Entry 4JFL (X-ray diffraction, 1.20 A resolution); this record covers chain A.

[Chain A]
Protein: Peptidyl-prolyl cis-trans isomerase FKBP5
Organism: Homo sapiens
Notes: EC 5.2.1.8
UniProtKB: Q13451 (FKBP5_HUMAN); residue numbers follow UniProt; this construct covers 16-140
Sequence (128 residues; each row starts with the number of its first residue):
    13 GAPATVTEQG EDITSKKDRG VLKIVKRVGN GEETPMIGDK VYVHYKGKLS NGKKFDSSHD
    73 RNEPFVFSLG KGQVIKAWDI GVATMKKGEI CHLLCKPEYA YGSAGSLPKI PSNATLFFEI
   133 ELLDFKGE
Differences from the reference sequence: expression tag (13-15); engineered mutation Thr19 (Ala in Q13451)
Ligand contacts: 1KY (6-({(1S,5R)-3-[2-(3,4-dimethoxyphenoxy)ethyl]-2-oxo-3,9-diazabicyclo[3.3.1]non-9-yl}sulfonyl)-1,3-benzothiazol-2(3H)-one): Tyr57, Phe67, Asp68, Phe77, Gly84, Gln85, Val86, Ile87, Trp90, Ala112, Tyr113, Ser118, Leu119, Pro120, Lys121, Ile122, Leu128, Phe130
Curated features (UniProtKB/Swiss-Prot):
  - modified residue: Lys28 (N6-acetyllysine)
  - mutagenesis: Lys28 (K28Q: Mimics acetylation; impaired interaction with AKT1 and PHLPP1; when associated with Q-155; K28R: Decreased acetylation; promotes interaction with AKT1 and PHLPP1; when associated with R-155)

[In short]
Chain A binds compound 1KY. UniProt lists one mutagenesis site.
Chain A is Peptidyl-prolyl cis-trans isomerase FKBP5 (Homo sapiens); the structure, Increasing the Efficiency
Efficiency of Ligands for the FK506-Binding Protein 51 by Conformational Control: Complex of ..., was
determined by X-ray diffraction together with 4JFI, 4JFJ, 4JFK and 4JFM from the same study.
